Entry 4ZZQ (X-ray diffraction, 2.10 A resolution); this record covers chain A.

== Chain A ==
Name: Cellulose 1,4-beta-cellobiosidase
Organism: Dictyostelium discoideum
Notes: EC 3.2.1.176; fragment: secreted enzyme, residues 20-457
Reference sequence: Q55FE6 (Q55FE6_DICDI); aligned to UniProt positions 20-457 over residues 1-438 (the alignment contains insertions or deletions, so no single offset holds)
Sequence (438 residues; row label = number of the first residue in the row):
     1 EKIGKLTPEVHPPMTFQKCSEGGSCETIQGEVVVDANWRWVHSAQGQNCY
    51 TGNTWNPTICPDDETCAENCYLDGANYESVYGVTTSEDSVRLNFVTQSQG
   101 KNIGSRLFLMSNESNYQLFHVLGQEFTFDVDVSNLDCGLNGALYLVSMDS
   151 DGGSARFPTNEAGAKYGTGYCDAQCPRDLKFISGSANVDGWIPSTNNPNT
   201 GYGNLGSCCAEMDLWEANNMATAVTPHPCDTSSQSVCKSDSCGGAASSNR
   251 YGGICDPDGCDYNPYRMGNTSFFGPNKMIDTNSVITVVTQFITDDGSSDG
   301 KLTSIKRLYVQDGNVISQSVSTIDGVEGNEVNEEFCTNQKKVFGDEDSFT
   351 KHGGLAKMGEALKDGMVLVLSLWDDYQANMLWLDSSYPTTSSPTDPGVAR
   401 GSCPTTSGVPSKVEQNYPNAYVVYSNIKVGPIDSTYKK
Unresolved in the structure: 438
Modified residues: Glu1 (pyroglutamic acid; PCA)
Disulfides: Cys19-Cys25, Cys49-Cys70, Cys60-Cys66, Cys137-Cys403, Cys171-Cys209, Cys175-Cys208, Cys229-Cys255, Cys237-Cys242, Cys260-Cys336
Covalent attachments: N-acetylglucosamine (NAG) linked to Asn269
What the authors report for this chain:
  - catalytic residues: Glu211, Asp213, Glu216
  - post-translational modification sites: Asn269
  - binding site for N-acetylglucosamine: Asn269

== Summary ==
Covalently linked N-acetylglucosamine: at Asn269. From the paper: catalytic residues Glu211, Asp213 and
Glu216; a binding site for N-acetylglucosamine at Asn269.
Chain A is Cellulose 1,4-beta-cellobiosidase (Dictyostelium discoideum); the structure, Dictyostelium
discoideum cellobiohydrolase Cel7A apo structure, was determined by X-ray diffraction, deposited together with
4ZZP.
